PDB entry 8CZE | electron microscopy, 2.58 A resolution | chains C and J of the 10 polymer chains in the assembly

Chain C:
Protein: Histone H2A
From: Xenopus laevis
Sequence (129 residues; each row starts with the number of its first residue):
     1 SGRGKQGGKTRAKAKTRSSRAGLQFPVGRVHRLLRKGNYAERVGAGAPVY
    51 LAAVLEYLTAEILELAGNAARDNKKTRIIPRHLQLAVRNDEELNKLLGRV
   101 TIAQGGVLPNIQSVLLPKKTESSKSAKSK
Unresolved in the structure: 1-9, 119-129

Chain J:
Molecule: Widom 601 DNA
Sequence (146 nucleotides; each row starts with the number of its first residue; numbers below 1 keep their minus sign (DT-72 is residue -72)):
   -72 TGGAGAATCCCGGTGCCGAGGCCGCTCAATTGGTCGTAGACAGCTCTAGC
   -22 ACCGCTTAAACGCACGTACGCGCTGTCCCCCGCGTTTTAACCGCCAAGGG
    28 GATTACTCCCTAGTCTCCAGGCACGTGTCAGATATATACATCCTGT

Chain C / chain J interface:
Contacting residue pairs (11):
  Arg11(C) - DT43(J)  base contact
  Arg11(C) - DC44(J)  sugar contact
  Arg29(C) - DC49(J)  salt bridge to the phosphate
  Arg42(C) - DT38(J)  sugar contact
  Arg42(C) - DA39(J)  phosphate contact
  Val43(C) - DA39(J)  hydrogen bond to the phosphate
  Gly44(C) - DT38(J)  phosphate contact
  Ala45(C) - DT38(J)  phosphate contact
  Thr76(C) - DA57(J)  sugar contact
  Thr76(C) - DG58(J)  phosphate contact
  Arg77(C) - DG58(J)  phosphate contact
Also at the interface, not in a pair above, chain C (9 interface residues in all): Lys75
Also at the interface, not in a pair above, chain J (9 interface residues in all): DG48, DA59

Overview:
Chain C and chain J each contribute 9 residues to their interface, with 1 hydrogen bond and 1 salt bridge.
Polar contacts include Val43(C)-DA39(J) and Arg29(C)-DC49(J).
Chain C is Histone H2A (Xenopus laevis) and chain J is Widom 601 DNA; the structure, Structure of a Xenopus
Nucleosome with Widom 601 DNA, was determined by electron microscopy (same publication as 8CWW).
